7TIK - chains A and B of the 6 polymer chains in the assembly; structure by electron microscopy, 2.40 A resolution.

# Chain A (and B)
Name: Ferritin, Dps family protein and Spike protein S2' chimera
From: Nostoc punctiforme PCC 73102
Notes: chain B of this document is another copy of the same molecule, construct and numbering; everything in this record applies to it too
UniProtKB: chimeric construct of B2J981, A0A7U1MAX9: residues 741-915 from B2J981 (B2J981_NOSP7) positions 4-178 (UniProt number = residue number - 737); residues 917-988 from A0A7U1MAX9 positions 917-988 (same numbers)
Sequence (257 residues; numbered 732 to 988; the number before each row is that of its first residue):
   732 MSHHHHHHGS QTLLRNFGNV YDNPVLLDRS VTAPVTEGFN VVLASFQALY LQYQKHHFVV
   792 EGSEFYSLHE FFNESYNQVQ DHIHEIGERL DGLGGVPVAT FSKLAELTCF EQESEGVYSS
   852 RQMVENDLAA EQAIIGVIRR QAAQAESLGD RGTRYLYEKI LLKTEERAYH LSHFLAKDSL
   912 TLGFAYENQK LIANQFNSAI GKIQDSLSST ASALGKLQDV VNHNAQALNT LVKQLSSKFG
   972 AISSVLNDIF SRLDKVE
Not modelled in the structure: 732-917
Sequence notes: initiating methionine (732); expression tag (733-740); conflict S741 (Thr4 in B2J981), H954 (Gln in A0A7U1MAX9), F981 (Leu in A0A7U1MAX9); linker (916)

# Interface between chain A and chain B
Contacting residue pairs (26; chain A residue first):
  Q920(A) - N919(B)
  I923(A) - I923(B)  hydrophobic
  F927(A) - Q926(B)
  F927(A) - F927(B)  hydrophobic
  F927(A) - A930(B)  hydrophobic
  I931(A) - A930(B)  hydrophobic
  I934(A) - I934(B)  hydrophobic
  L938(A) - S937(B)
  T941(A) - T941(B)
  L945(A) - A944(B)  hydrophobic
  L945(A) - L948(B)  hydrophobic
  L948(A) - L948(B)  hydrophobic
  V952(A) - V951(B)  hydrophobic
  V952(A) - V952(B)  hydrophobic
  A956(A) - N955(B)
  L959(A) - L959(B)
  L959(A) - L962(B)  hydrophobic
  L966(A) - L966(B)  hydrophobic
  F970(A) - L966(B)  hydrophobic
  F970(A) - I973(B)  hydrophobic
  I973(A) - I973(B)  hydrophobic
  F981(A) - V976(B)  hydrophobic
  F981(A) - I980(B)  hydrophobic
  L984(A) - R983(B)
  E988(A) - R983(B)  salt bridge
  E988(A) - V987(B)
Other interface residues (no listed pair), chain A (24 interface residues in all): Q949, L962, V963, L977, D985, V987
Other interface residues (no listed pair), chain B (27 interface residues in all): Q920, L945, A958, K969, F970, L984

# In short
24 residues of chain A and 27 residues of chain B are in contact; the contacts include 1 salt bridge. Its one
salt-bridged contact is E988(A)-R983(B).
Chain A and chain B are both Ferritin, Dps family protein and Spike protein S2' chimera (Nostoc punctiforme
PCC 73102); the structure, Structure of the SARS-CoV-2 Omicron spike post-fusion bundle, was determined by
electron microscopy (same publication as 8FA1 and 8FA2).
